Entry 8P3X (electron microscopy, 3.36 A resolution); this record covers chains D and H of the 8 polymer chains in the assembly.

[Chain D]
Name: Glutamate receptor 2
From: Rattus norvegicus
Notes: engineered mutation(s): F231A
UniProtKB: P19491 (GRIA2_RAT), isoform P19491-2; residues -20 to 862 here correspond to UniProt positions 1-883 (UniProt number = residue number + 21)
Amino-acid sequence (883 residues; each row starts with the number of its first residue; numbers below 1 keep their minus sign (Met-20 is residue -20)):
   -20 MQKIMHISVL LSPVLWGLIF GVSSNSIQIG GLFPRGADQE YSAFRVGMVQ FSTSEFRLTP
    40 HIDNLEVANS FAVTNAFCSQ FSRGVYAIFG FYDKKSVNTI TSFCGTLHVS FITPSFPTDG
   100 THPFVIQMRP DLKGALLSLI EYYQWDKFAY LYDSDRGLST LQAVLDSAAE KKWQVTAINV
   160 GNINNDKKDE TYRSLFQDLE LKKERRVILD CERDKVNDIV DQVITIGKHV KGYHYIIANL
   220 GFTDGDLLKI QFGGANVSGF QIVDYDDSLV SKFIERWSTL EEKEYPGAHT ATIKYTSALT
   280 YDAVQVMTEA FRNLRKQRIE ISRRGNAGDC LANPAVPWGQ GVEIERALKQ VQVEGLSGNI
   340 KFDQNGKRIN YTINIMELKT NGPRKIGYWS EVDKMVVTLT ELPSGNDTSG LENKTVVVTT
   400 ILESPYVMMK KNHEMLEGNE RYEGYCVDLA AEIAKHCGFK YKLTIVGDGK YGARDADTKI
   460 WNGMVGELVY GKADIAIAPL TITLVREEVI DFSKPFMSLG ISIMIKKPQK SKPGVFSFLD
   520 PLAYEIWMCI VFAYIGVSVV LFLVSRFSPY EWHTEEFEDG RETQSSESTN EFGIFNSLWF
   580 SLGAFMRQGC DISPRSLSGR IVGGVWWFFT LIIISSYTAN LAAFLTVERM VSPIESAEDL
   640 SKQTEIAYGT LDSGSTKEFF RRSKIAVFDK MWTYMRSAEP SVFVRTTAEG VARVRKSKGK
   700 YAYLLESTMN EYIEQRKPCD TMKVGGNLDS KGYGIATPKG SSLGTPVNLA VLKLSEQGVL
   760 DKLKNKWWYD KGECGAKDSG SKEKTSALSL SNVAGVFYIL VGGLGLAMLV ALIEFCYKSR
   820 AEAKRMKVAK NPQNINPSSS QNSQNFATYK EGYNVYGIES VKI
Not modelled in the structure: -20 to 392, 552-568, 627-634, 774-784, 824-862
Sequence notes: variant Arg586 (Gln607 in P19491); conflict Ser754 (Asn775 in P19491), Val758 (Leu779 in P19491)
UniProt features mapped onto this chain:
  - region: Ala846 to Gly856 (Required for interaction with IQSEC1)
  - binding site (L-glutamate): Pro478, Thr480, Arg485, Ser654, Thr655, Glu705
  - site: Arg453 (Interaction with the cone snail toxin Con-ikot-ikot), Ile633 (Crucial to convey clamshell closure to channel opening), Arg660 (Interaction with the cone snail toxin Con-ikot-ikot), Lys752 (Interaction with the cone snail toxin Con-ikot-ikot)
  - modified residue: Ser662 (Phosphoserine), Ser696 (Phosphoserine), Ser839 (Phosphoserine), Ser842 (Phosphoserine), Tyr855 (Phosphotyrosine), Ser859 (Phosphoserine)
  - lipidation (S-palmitoyl cysteine): Cys589, Cys815
  - glycosylation (N-linked (GlcNAc...) asparagine): Asn235, Asn349, Asn385, Asn392
Cystine bridges: Cys718-Cys773
What the authors report for this chain:
  - mutagenesis - F231A: decreased signaling

[Chain H]
Name: Voltage-dependent calcium channel gamma-2 subunit
From: Rattus norvegicus
UniProtKB: Q71RJ2 (CCG2_RAT); residues 1-323 here = UniProt positions 1-323
Amino-acid sequence (323 residues; each row starts with the number of its first residue):
     1 MGLFDRGVQM LLTTVGAFAA FSLMTIAVGT DYWLYSRGVC KTKSVSENET SKKNEEVMTH
    61 SGLWRTCCLE GNFKGLCKQI DHFPEDADYE ADTAEYFLRA VRASSIFPIL SVILLFMGGL
   121 CIAASEFYKT RHNIILSAGI FFVSAGLSNI IGIIVYISAN AGDPSKSDSK KNSYSYGWSF
   181 YFGALSFIIA EMVGVLAVHM FIDRHKQLRA TARATDYLQA SAITRIPSYR YRYQRRSRSS
   241 SRSTEPSHSR DASPVGVKGF NTLPSTEISM YTLSRDPLKA ATTPTATYNS DRDNSFLQVH
   301 NCIQKDSKDS LHANTANRRT TPV
Not modelled in the structure: 1-4, 44-54, 85-92, 163-172, 211-323
UniProt features mapped onto this chain:
  - modified residue: Ser253 (Phosphoserine), Tyr271 (Phosphotyrosine), Thr321 (Phosphothreonine)
  - glycosylation: Asn48 (N-linked (GlcNAc...) asparagine)
Cystine bridges: Cys40-Cys68, Cys67-Cys77

[How chain D and chain H interact]
Contacting residue pairs - 9 pairs, chain D then chain H:
  Leu789(D) - Ile157(H)  hydrophobic
  Phe796(D) - Ile154(H)  hydrophobic
  Tyr797(D) - Ile151(H)  hydrophobic
  Tyr797(D) - Ile154(H)  hydrophobic
  Tyr797(D) - Val155(H)
  Val800(D) - Ile151(H)  hydrophobic
  Met807(D) - Ile140(H)  hydrophobic
  Met807(D) - Ser144(H)
  Leu811(D) - Ile140(H)  hydrophobic
Also at the interface, not in a pair above, chain D (10 interface residues in all): Ser790, Ala793, Leu803, Phe814
Also at the interface, not in a pair above, chain H (13 interface residues in all): Asn133, Leu136, Val143, Leu147, Ile150, Ser158, Ala161

[In short]
The interface between chain D and chain H involves 10 residues on one side and 13 on the other. From UniProt:
6 L-glutamate-binding residues on chain D. From the paper: F231A of chain D reduces signaling.
Here chain D is Glutamate receptor 2 and chain H is Voltage-dependent calcium channel gamma-2 subunit, both
from Rattus norvegicus. Entry 8P3X (Homomeric GluA2 flip R/G-edited Q/R-edited F231A mutant in tandem with
TARP gamma-2, desensitized conformation 1) was determined by electron microscopy, deposited together with
8C1P, 8C1Q, 8C1R, 8C1S, 8C2H, 8C2I and 9 further entries.
